2ZY4 - chains D and F of the 6 polymer chains in the assembly; structure by X-ray diffraction, 2.00 A resolution.

Chain D (and F):
Name: L-aspartate beta-decarboxylase
Organism: Alcaligenes faecalis subsp. faecalis
Notes: EC 4.1.1.12; chain F of this document is another copy of the same molecule, construct and numbering; everything in this record applies to it too
UniProt: Q93QX0 (Q93QX0_ALCFA); residues 1-533 here = UniProt positions 1-533
Sequence (546 residues; row label = number of the first residue in the row):
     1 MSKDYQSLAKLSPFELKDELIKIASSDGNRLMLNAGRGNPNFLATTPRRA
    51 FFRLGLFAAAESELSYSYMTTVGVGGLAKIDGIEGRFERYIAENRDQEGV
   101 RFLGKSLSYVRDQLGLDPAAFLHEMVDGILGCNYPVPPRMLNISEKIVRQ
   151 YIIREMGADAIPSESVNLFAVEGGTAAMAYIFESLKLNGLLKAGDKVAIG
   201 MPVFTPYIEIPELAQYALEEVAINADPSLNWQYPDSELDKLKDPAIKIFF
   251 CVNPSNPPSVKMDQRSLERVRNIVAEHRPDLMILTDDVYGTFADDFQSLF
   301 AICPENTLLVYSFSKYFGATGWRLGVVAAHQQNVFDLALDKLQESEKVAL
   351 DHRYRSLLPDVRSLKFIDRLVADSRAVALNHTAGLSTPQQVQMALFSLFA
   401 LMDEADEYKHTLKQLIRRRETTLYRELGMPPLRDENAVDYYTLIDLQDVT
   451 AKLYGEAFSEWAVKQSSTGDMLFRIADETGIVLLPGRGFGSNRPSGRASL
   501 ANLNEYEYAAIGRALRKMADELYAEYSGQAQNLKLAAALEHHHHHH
Disordered / not traced: 1-25, 541-546 (chain F: 1-5, 541-546)
Covalent attachments: pyridoxal phosphate (PLP) linked to Lys315
Sequence notes: expression tag (534-546)
Small-molecule neighbours: pyridoxal phosphate (PLP): Arg37, Gly173, Gly174, Thr175, Phe204, Tyr207, Val252, Asn256, Asp286, Val288, Tyr289, Ser312, Ser314, Arg323, Tyr441
Curated features (UniProtKB/Swiss-Prot):
  - binding site (L-aspartate): Gly115, Asn256, Arg497
  - modified residue: Lys315 (N6-(pyridoxal phosphate)lysine)
  - mutagenesis: Tyr134 (Y134F: Slightly reduced activity), Lys315 (K315A: Slightly reduced activity), Arg487 (R487A: Loss of activity)
From the paper describing this entry:
  - binding site for pyridoxal phosphate: Arg37, Tyr134, Asp286, Lys315, Arg323
  - binding site for chloride ion: Arg49, Arg53
  - mutagenesis - K17A, R37A: increased catalytic activity
  - mutagenesis - R487A: abolished catalytic activity
  - mutagenesis - R37A: increased binding to substrate
  - mutagenesis - Y134F, Y207F, K315A, Y441F: decreased catalytic activity
  - mutagenesis - K315A: decreased binding to pyridoxal phosphate
  - catalytic residues: Lys315 (citing earlier work)

Chain D / chain F interface:
Pairs across the interface - 19 pairs, chain D then chain F:
  Gln414(D) - Glu404(F)
  Gln414(D) - Ala405(F)
  Arg418(D) - Arg154(F)
  Arg418(D) - Glu404(F)  salt bridge
  Arg425(D) - Ile153(F)
  Arg425(D) - Ala158(F)
  Arg425(D) - Asp159(F)  hydrogen bond (side chain-backbone)
  Arg425(D) - Ala160(F)
  Arg425(D) - Ile161(F)  hydrogen bond (side chain-backbone)
  Glu426(D) - Pro162(F)
  Asn504(D) - Asp112(F)
  Asn504(D) - Gln113(F)
  Glu505(D) - Gln113(F)  hydrogen bond (backbone-side chain)
  Glu505(D) - Arg154(F)  salt bridge
  Tyr506(D) - Asp112(F)
  Tyr506(D) - Gln113(F)  hydrogen bond (backbone-backbone)
  Tyr506(D) - Leu114(F)
  Tyr506(D) - Gly115(F)
  Arg513(D) - Pro162(F)
Other interface residues (no listed pair), chain F (16 interface residues in all): Tyr109, Arg111, Ser163

In short:
8 residues of chain D face 16 of chain F across their interface; the contacts include 4 hydrogen bonds and 2
salt bridges. Among the polar pairs are Arg418(D)-Glu404(F), Glu505(D)-Arg154(F) and Arg425(D)-Asp159(F). The
paper reports the catalytic residue Lys315(D); Y134F, Y207F and K315A of chain D, among others, reduce
catalytic activity; 7 substitutions were tested in all.
Chain D and chain F are both L-aspartate beta-decarboxylase (Alcaligenes faecalis subsp. faecalis); the
structure, dodecameric L-aspartate beta-decarboxylase, was determined by X-ray diffraction together with 2ZY2,
2ZY3 and 2ZY5 from the same study.
